Entry 5Z2F (X-ray diffraction, 2.10 A resolution); this record covers chain A.

[Chain A]
Protein: Dihydrodipicolinate reductase
Source organism: Paenisporosarcina sp. TG-14
Chain sequence (265 residues; each row starts with the number of its first residue; numbering starts at 0):
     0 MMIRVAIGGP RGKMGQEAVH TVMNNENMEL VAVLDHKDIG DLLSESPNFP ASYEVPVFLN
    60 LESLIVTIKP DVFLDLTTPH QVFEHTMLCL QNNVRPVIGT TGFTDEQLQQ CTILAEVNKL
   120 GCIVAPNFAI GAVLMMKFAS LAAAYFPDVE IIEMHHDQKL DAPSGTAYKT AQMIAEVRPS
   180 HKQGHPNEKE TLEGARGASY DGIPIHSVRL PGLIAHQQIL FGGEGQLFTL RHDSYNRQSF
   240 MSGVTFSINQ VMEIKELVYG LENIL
Residues lining bound ligands:
  - NADP (NAP; NADP nicotinamide-adenine-dinucleotide phosphate): Gly8, Arg10, Gly11, Lys12, Met13, Gly14, Leu33, Asp34, His35, Lys36, Leu75, Thr76, Thr77, Pro78, Gln80, His84, Gly98, Thr99, Thr100, Ala124, Pro125, Asn126, Phe127, His155, Lys158, Asp160, Phe239
  - pyridine-2,6-dicarboxylic acid (PDC): Thr100, Pro125, Asn126, His154, His155, Lys158, Asp160, Ser163, Gly164, Thr165, Ala214, Phe239
From the paper describing this entry:
  - binding site for NADP: Gly8 to Gly14, His35, Lys36, Gly98, Thr100, Ala124
  - contacts within the chain: Lys12-Gln157, Thr100-Asp160 (hydrogen bond), Asn126-Thr165 (hydrogen bond), Lys168-Glu261 (salt bridge), Gln171-Tyr258
  - binding site for pyridine-2,6-dicarboxylic acid: Thr100, Pro125, His155, Lys158, Thr165, Arg236
  - specificity-determining residues: His35, Lys36
  - conformationally variable residues (loop rearrangement, side-chain flip): Asp34 to Asn59, Thr77, Gln80, Thr100
  - mutagenesis - H35A: abolished binding to NADP
  - mutagenesis - K36A (6.4 folds): decreased binding to NADP
  - mutagenesis - K36A: increased catalytic activity on NADP
  - mutagenesis - D37A: increased catalytic activity
  - catalytic residues: Lys158 (citing earlier work)
  - mutagenesis - K158A: abolished catalytic activity

[Overview]
Ligands of chain A: NADP and pyridine-2,6-dicarboxylic acid. From the paper: the catalytic residue Lys158;
H35A abolishes binding to NADP; 4 substitutions were tested in all.
Chain A is Dihydrodipicolinate reductase (Paenisporosarcina sp. TG-14); the structure, NADPH/PDA bound
Dihydrodipicolinate reductase from Paenisporosarcina sp. TG-14, was determined by X-ray diffraction (same
publication as 5Z2D and 5Z2E).
